4HN5 - chains D and B of the 4 polymer chains in the assembly; structure by X-ray diffraction, 1.90 A resolution.

[Chain D]
Molecule: 16-nt DNA strand
Sequence (16 nucleotides; each row starts with the number of its first residue):
   842 AGCTCTCCCG GAGGCG

[Chain B]
Protein: Glucocorticoid receptor
Organism: Homo sapiens
Notes: fragment: Glucocorticoid Receptor DNA Binding Domain
UniProt: P04150 (GCR_HUMAN); residues 417-506 here = UniProt positions 417-506
Amino-acid sequence (117 residues; row label = number of the first residue in the row):
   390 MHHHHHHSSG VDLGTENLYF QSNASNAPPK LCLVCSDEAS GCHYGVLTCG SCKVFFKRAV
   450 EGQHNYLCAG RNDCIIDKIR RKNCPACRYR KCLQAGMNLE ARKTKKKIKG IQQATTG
Not modelled in the structure: 390-417, 491-506
Sequence notes: expression tag (390-416)
Metal / ion sites: Zn2+ site 1: Cys421, Cys424, Cys438, Cys441; Zn2+ site 2: Cys457, Cys463, Cys473, Cys476
Reported in the primary citation:
  - binding site for the 16-nt DNA strand (chain D): Lys442, Val443, Arg447
  - binding site for the 16-nt DNA strand: Lys442, Arg447
  - mutagenesis - K442A: decreased binding to nGRE
  - mutagenesis - A458T: decreased binding to (+)GRE
  - mutagenesis - A458T: decreased binding to TSLP nGRE
  - mutagenesis - R460D/D462R: unchanged binding to (+)GRE
  - mutagenesis - R460D/D462R: increased binding to TSLP nGRE
  - mutagenesis - R460D/D462R: increased signaling

[How chain D and chain B interact]
Pairs across the interface (10; chain D residue first):
  DC850(D) with Ser429(B), phosphate contact; Gly430(B), phosphate contact; Cys431(B), hydrogen bond to the phosphate
  DG851(D) with Cys431(B), phosphate contact; His432(B), salt bridge to the phosphate; Tyr433(B), hydrogen bond to the phosphate; Lys442(B), salt bridge to the phosphate
  DG852(D) with Tyr433(B), hydrogen bond to the phosphate; Lys446(B), phosphate contact
  DG855(D) with Arg447(B), base contact
Also at the interface, not in a pair above, chain D (5 interface residues in all): DA853
Also at the interface, not in a pair above, chain B (9 interface residues in all): Leu488

[Overview]
5 residues of chain D face 9 of chain B across their interface, with 3 hydrogen bonds and 2 salt bridges.
Polar pairs include DC850(D)-Cys431(B), DG851(D)-Tyr433(B) and DG852(D)-Tyr433(B). The paper reports a binding
site for the 16-nt DNA strand (chain D) at Lys442(B), Val443(B) and Arg447(B); K442A of chain B reduces
binding to nGRE; 3 substitutions were tested in all.
Here chain D is a 16-nt DNA strand and chain B is Glucocorticoid receptor (Homo sapiens). Entry 4HN5 (GR DNA
Binding Domain - TSLP nGRE Complex) was determined by X-ray diffraction (same publication as 4HN6).
